PDB entry 2Z4E | X-ray diffraction, 2.70 A resolution | chains B and C of the 10 polymer chains in the assembly

== Chain B ==
Protein: Fibrinogen beta chain
Source organism: Homo sapiens
Notes: fragment: residues in database 164-491
Reference sequence: P02675 (FIBB_HUMAN); residues 134-459 here correspond to UniProt positions 164-489 (UniProt number = residue number + 30)
Sequence (326 residues; each row starts with the number of its first residue):
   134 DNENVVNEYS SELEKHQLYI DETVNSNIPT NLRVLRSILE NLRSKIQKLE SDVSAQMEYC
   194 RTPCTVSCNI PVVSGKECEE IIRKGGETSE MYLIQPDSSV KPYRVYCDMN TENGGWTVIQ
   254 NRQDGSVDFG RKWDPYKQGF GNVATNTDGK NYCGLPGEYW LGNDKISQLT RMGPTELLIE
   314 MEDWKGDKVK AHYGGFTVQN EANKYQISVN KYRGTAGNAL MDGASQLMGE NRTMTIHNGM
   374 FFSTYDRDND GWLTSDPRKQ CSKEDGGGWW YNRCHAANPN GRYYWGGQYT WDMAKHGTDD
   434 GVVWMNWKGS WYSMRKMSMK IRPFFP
Disordered / not traced: 134-156
Disulfides: Cys201-Cys286, Cys211-Cys240, Cys394-Cys407
Covalent attachments: N-acetylglucosamine (NAG) linked to Asn364
Bound ions: Ca2+ site 1 near Gly263 (its only coordinating residue here); Ca2+ site 2: Asp381, Asp383, Trp385
UniProt features mapped onto this chain:
  - glycosylation: Asn364 (N-linked (GlcNAc...) asparagine)

== Chain C ==
Protein: Fibrinogen, gamma polypeptide
Source organism: Homo sapiens
Notes: fragment: residues in database 114-437
Reference sequence: Q53Y18 (Q53Y18_HUMAN); residues 88-411 here correspond to UniProt positions 114-437 (UniProt number = residue number + 26)
Sequence (324 residues; row label = number of the first residue in the row):
    88 KMLEEIMKYE ASILTHDSSI RYLQEIYNSN NQKIVNLKEK VAQLEAQCQE PCKDTVQIHD
   148 ITGKDCQDIA NKGAKQSGLY FIKPLKANQQ FLVYCEIDGS GNGWTVFQKR LDGSVDFKKN
   208 WIQYKEGFGH LSPTGTTEFW LGNEKIHLIS TQSAIPYALR VELEDWNGRT STADYAMFKV
   268 GPEADKYRLT YAYFAGGDAG DAFDGFDFGD DPSDKFFTSH NGMQFSTWDN DNDKFEGNCA
   328 EQDGSGWWMN KCHAGHLNGV YYQGGTYSKA STPNGYDNGI IWATWKTRWY SMKKTTMKII
   388 PFNRLTIGEG QQHHLGGAKQ AGDV
Disordered / not traced: 88-101, 394-411
Disulfides: Cys153-Cys182, Cys326-Cys339
Bound ions: Ca2+ site 1: Asp294, Asp298, Asp301; Ca2+ site 2: Asp318, Asp320, Phe322, Gly324

== Interface between chain B and chain C ==
Residue-residue contacts (74; chain B residue first):
  Leu168(B) - Leu110(C)  hydrophobic
  Arg169(B) - Leu110(C)
  Leu172(B) - Asn117(C)
  Arg176(B) - Ile113(C)
  Arg176(B) - Asn117(C)
  Ile179(B) - Asn117(C)
  Ile179(B) - Lys120(C)
  Ile179(B) - Ile121(C)  hydrophobic
  Leu182(B) - Leu124(C)  hydrophobic
  Glu183(B) - Lys120(C)  salt bridge
  Glu183(B) - Leu124(C)
  Val186(B) - Lys127(C)
  Val186(B) - Val128(C)  hydrophobic
  Val186(B) - Leu131(C)
  Met190(B) - Lys127(C)
  Met190(B) - Leu131(C)  hydrophobic
  Met190(B) - Gln134(C)
  Cys193(B) - Cys135(C)  hydrogen bond
  Cys197(B) - Cys139(C)  disulfide
  Cys197(B) - Lys140(C)  hydrogen bond (backbone-backbone)
  Thr198(B) - Cys139(C)
  Thr198(B) - Lys140(C)
  Val199(B) - Lys140(C)  hydrogen bond (backbone-backbone)
  Val199(B) - Asp141(C)
  Val199(B) - Thr142(C)  hydrogen bond (backbone-backbone)
  Ser200(B) - Asp141(C)
  Ser200(B) - Thr142(C)  hydrogen bond
  Ser200(B) - Val143(C)
  Cys201(B) - Asp141(C)  hydrogen bond (backbone-side chain)
  Cys201(B) - Val143(C)
  Asn202(B) - Val143(C)
  Asn202(B) - His217(C)
  Asn202(B) - Leu218(C)
  Asn202(B) - Ser219(C)
  Asn202(B) - Pro220(C)
  Ile203(B) - Val143(C)  hydrophobic
  Ile203(B) - Ile145(C)  hydrophobic
  Ile203(B) - His217(C)
  Ile203(B) - Leu218(C)  hydrogen bond (backbone-backbone)
  Pro204(B) - Gly216(C)
  Pro204(B) - His217(C)
  Val205(B) - Gly214(C)
  Val205(B) - Phe215(C)
  Val205(B) - Gly216(C)  hydrogen bond (backbone-backbone)
  Val205(B) - Leu218(C)  hydrophobic
  Val205(B) - Phe226(C)  hydrophobic
  Val205(B) - Trp227(C)
  Val205(B) - Leu228(C)  hydrophobic
  Val205(B) - Lys232(C)  hydrogen bond (backbone-side chain)
  Val206(B) - Gly214(C)
  Arg216(B) - Ile209(C)
  Lys217(B) - Ile209(C)
  Lys217(B) - Glu213(C)  salt bridge
  Gly218(B) - Ile209(C)
  Gly218(B) - Gln210(C)  hydrogen bond (backbone-side chain)
  Glu220(B) - Lys206(C)  salt bridge
  Glu220(B) - Gln210(C)  hydrogen bond
  Glu223(B) - His217(C)  salt bridge
  Leu226(B) - Phe168(C)  hydrophobic
  Gln228(B) - Gln176(C)
  Gln228(B) - Gln177(C)
  Ser231(B) - Gln176(C)
  Pro235(B) - Phe168(C)  hydrophobic
  Pro235(B) - Gln177(C)
  Arg237(B) - Asp141(C)  salt bridge
  Arg237(B) - Val143(C)  hydrogen bond (side chain-backbone)
  Asp261(B) - Gln136(C)
  Arg264(B) - Gln136(C)  hydrogen bond (side chain-backbone)
  Gly274(B) - Pro138(C)
  Asn275(B) - Pro138(C)
  Asn275(B) - Cys139(C)  hydrogen bond (side chain-backbone)
  Asn284(B) - Ser201(C)
  Asn284(B) - Thr224(C)
  Tyr285(B) - His217(C)
Interface residues without a listed pair, chain B (42 interface residues in all): Arg166, Glu173, Leu175, Gln180, Gln189, Met224
Interface residues without a listed pair, chain C (47 interface residues in all): His103, Ser106, Tyr114, Gln130, Glu132, Leu166, Leu179, Gly229
Disulfides between the chains: Cys197(B)-Cys139(C)

== In short ==
42 residues of chain B and 47 residues of chain C are in contact; the contacts include 1 disulfide bond, 14
hydrogen bonds and 5 salt bridges. Polar pairs include Glu183(B)-Lys120(C), Lys217(B)-Glu213(C) and
Glu220(B)-Lys206(C). N-acetylglucosamine is covalently linked to Asn364(B).
Here chain B is Fibrinogen beta chain and chain C is Fibrinogen, gamma polypeptide, both from Homo sapiens.
Entry 2Z4E (Crystal Structure of D-Dimer from Human Fibrin Complexed with Gly-His-Arg-Pro-Tyr-amide) was
determined by X-ray diffraction (same publication as 2Q9I).
